PDB entry 7V0P | electron microscopy, 5.20 A resolution (low resolution: residue-level contacts below are approximate; hydrogen-bond / salt-bridge calls are withheld) | chains C and c of the 16 polymer chains in the assembly

Chain C:
Molecule: Spike glycoprotein E1
Organism: Eastern equine encephalitis virus
UniProt: Q4QXJ7 (POLS_EEEVF); residues 1-400 here correspond to UniProt positions 802-1201 (UniProt number = residue number + 801)
Amino-acid sequence (400 residues; each row starts with the number of its first residue):
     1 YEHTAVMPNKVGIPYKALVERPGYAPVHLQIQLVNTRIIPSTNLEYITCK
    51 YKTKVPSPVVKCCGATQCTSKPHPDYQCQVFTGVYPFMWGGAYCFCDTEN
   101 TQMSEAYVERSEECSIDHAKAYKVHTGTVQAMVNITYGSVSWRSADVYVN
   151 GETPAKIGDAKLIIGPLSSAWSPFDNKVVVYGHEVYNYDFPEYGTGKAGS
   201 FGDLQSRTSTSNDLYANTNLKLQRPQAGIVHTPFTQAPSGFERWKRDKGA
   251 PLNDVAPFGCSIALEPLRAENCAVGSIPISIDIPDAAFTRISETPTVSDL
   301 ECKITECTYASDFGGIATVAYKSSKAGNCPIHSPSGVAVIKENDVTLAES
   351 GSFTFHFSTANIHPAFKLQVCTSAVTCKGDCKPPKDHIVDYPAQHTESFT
Disulfide bonds: C49-C114, C62-C94, C63-C96, C68-C78, C260-C272, C302-C377, C307-C381, C329-C371

Chain c:
Molecule: Spike glycoprotein E2
Organism: Eastern equine encephalitis virus
UniProt: Q4QXJ7 (POLS_EEEVF); residues 1-342 here correspond to UniProt positions 325-666 (UniProt number = residue number + 324)
Amino-acid sequence (342 residues; row label = number of the first residue in the row):
     1 DLDTHFTQYKLARPYIADCPNCGHSRCDSPIAIEEVRGDAHAGVIRIQTS
    51 AMFGLKTDGVDLAYMSFMNGKTQKSIKIDNLHVRTSAPCSLVSHHGYYIL
   101 AQCPPGDTVTVGFHDGPNRHTCTVAHKVEFRPVGREKYRHPPEHGVELPC
   151 NRYTHKRADQGHYVEMHQPGLVADHSLLSIHSAKVKITVPSGAQVKYYCK
   201 CPDVREGITSSDHTTTCTDVKQCRAYLIDNKKWVYNSGRLPRGEGDTFKG
   251 KLHVPFVPVKAKCIATLAPEPLVEHKHRTLILHLHPDHPTLLTTRSLGSD
   301 ANPTRQWIERPTTVNFTVTGEGLEYTWGNHPPKRVWAQESGE
Disulfide bonds: C19-C122, C22-C27, C89-C103, C150-C263, C199-C223, C201-C217

Chain C / chain c interface:
Contacting residue pairs (115; chain C residue first):
  K50(C) - D39(c)
  K52(C) - E35(c)
  K52(C) - R37(c)
  V55(C) - N236(c)
  V55(C) - G238(c)
  P56(C) - R242(c)
  S57(C) - N236(c)
  S57(C) - S237(c)
  S57(C) - L240(c)
  S57(C) - R242(c)
  P58(C) - G238(c)
  P58(C) - L240(c)
  P58(C) - P241(c)
  P58(C) - R242(c)
  V59(C) - R242(c)
  C62(C) - Y226(c)
  F87(C) - D28(c)
  M88(C) - Y15(c)
  M88(C) - I16(c)
  M88(C) - D28(c)
  M88(C) - A173(c)
  W89(C) - I16(c)
  W89(C) - D28(c)
  W89(C) - G70(c)
  W89(C) - A173(c)
  G90(C) - A173(c)
  G90(C) - H175(c)
  A92(C) - H175(c)
  Y93(C) - L171(c)
  Y93(C) - A173(c)
  Y93(C) - Y226(c)
  Y93(C) - P241(c)
  C94(C) - Y226(c)
  F95(C) - R224(c)
  E105(C) - R242(c)
  S111(C) - R37(c)
  E112(C) - R37(c)
  E112(C) - H162(c)
  E112(C) - P258(c)
  E113(C) - R37(c)
  E113(C) - D39(c)
  E113(C) - A40(c)
  E113(C) - Y153(c)
  E113(C) - P258(c)
  S115(C) - H162(c)
  I116(C) - P258(c)
  I116(C) - V259(c)
  I116(C) - K260(c)
  D117(C) - N151(c)
  Y181(C) - N151(c)
  H183(C) - P149(c)
  Q226(C) - R26(c)
  I229(C) - D18(c)
  I229(C) - R26(c)
  V230(C) - D18(c)
  V230(C) - R239(c)
  V230(C) - L240(c)
  H231(C) - R26(c)
  H231(C) - R239(c)
  T232(C) - G238(c)
  A250(C) - R305(c)
  L252(C) - R295(c)
  N253(C) - R295(c)
  N253(C) - E324(c)
  D254(C) - R135(c)
  D254(C) - T293(c)
  D254(C) - T294(c)
  D254(C) - R295(c)
  D254(C) - P303(c)
  V255(C) - R295(c)
  V255(C) - A301(c)
  V255(C) - P303(c)
  V255(C) - R305(c)
  A256(C) - R295(c)
  A256(C) - A301(c)
  P257(C) - R295(c)
  P257(C) - G298(c)
  P257(C) - S299(c)
  P257(C) - A301(c)
  F258(C) - L297(c)
  F258(C) - G298(c)
  F258(C) - S299(c)
  G259(C) - R295(c)
  G259(C) - L297(c)
  C260(C) - R295(c)
  S261(C) - R334(c)
  V274(C) - S299(c)
  Y309(C) - E339(c)
  A310(C) - Q338(c)
  S311(C) - Q338(c)
  P383(C) - E339(c)
  P383(C) - E342(c)
  P384(C) - E339(c)
  H387(C) - H275(c)
  H387(C) - W336(c)
  H387(C) - Q338(c)
  H387(C) - E339(c)
  H387(C) - S340(c)
  I388(C) - H275(c)
  I388(C) - L280(c)
  I388(C) - V335(c)
  V389(C) - R334(c)
  V389(C) - V335(c)
  V389(C) - W336(c)
  D390(C) - R334(c)
  D390(C) - V335(c)
  D390(C) - W336(c)
  Y391(C) - L297(c)
  Y391(C) - E321(c)
  Y391(C) - G322(c)
  Y391(C) - L323(c)
  Y391(C) - E324(c)
  Y391(C) - R334(c)
  Y391(C) - V335(c)
  Q394(C) - Q338(c)
Interface residues without a listed pair, chain C (60 interface residues in all): V60, G91, F234, E242, K245, D386, P392
Interface residues without a listed pair, chain c (66 interface residues in all): A17, E34, H41, N69, K71, R131, V172, K200, Q222, C223, V254, V273, T326, A337

Summary:
The interface between chain C and chain c involves 60 residues on one side and 66 on the other.
Chain C is Spike glycoprotein E1 and chain c is Spike glycoprotein E2, both from Eastern equine encephalitis
virus; the structure, Cryo-EM structure of SINV/EEEV in complex with Fab fragment of a potently neutralizing
human antibody IgG-106, was determined by electron microscopy (same publication as 7V0N and 7V0O).
